Entry 6FJ6 (X-ray diffraction, 1.08 A resolution); this record covers chain A.

[Chain A]
Protein: Thaumatin-1
From: Thaumatococcus daniellii
UniProtKB: P02883 (THM1_THADA); numbering as in UniProt (aligned over 1-207)
Sequence (207 residues; row label = number of the first residue in the row):
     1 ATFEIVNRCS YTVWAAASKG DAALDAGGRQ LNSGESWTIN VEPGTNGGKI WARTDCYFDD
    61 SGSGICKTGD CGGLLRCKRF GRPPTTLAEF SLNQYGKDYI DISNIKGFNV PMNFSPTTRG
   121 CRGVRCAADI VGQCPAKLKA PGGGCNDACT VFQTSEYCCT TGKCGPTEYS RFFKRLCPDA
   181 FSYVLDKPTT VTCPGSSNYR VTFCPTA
Cystine bridges: C9-C204, C56-C66, C71-C77, C121-C193, C126-C177, C134-C145, C149-C158, C159-C164

[Summary]
Chain A is Thaumatin-1 (Thaumatococcus daniellii); the structure, Structure of Thaumatin collected at 100K on
ID30B, was determined by X-ray diffraction together with 6FID, 6FJ4, 6FJ2, 6FJ8 and 6FJ9 from the same study.
